7EN3 - chains A and B of the 6 polymer chains in the assembly; structure by X-ray diffraction, 2.64 A resolution.

# Chain A
Molecule: Tubulin alpha-1B chain
From: Sus scrofa
Reference sequence: Q2XVP4 (TBA1B_PIG); numbering as in UniProt (aligned over 1-451)
Sequence (451 residues; numbered 1 to 451; the number before each row is that of its first residue):
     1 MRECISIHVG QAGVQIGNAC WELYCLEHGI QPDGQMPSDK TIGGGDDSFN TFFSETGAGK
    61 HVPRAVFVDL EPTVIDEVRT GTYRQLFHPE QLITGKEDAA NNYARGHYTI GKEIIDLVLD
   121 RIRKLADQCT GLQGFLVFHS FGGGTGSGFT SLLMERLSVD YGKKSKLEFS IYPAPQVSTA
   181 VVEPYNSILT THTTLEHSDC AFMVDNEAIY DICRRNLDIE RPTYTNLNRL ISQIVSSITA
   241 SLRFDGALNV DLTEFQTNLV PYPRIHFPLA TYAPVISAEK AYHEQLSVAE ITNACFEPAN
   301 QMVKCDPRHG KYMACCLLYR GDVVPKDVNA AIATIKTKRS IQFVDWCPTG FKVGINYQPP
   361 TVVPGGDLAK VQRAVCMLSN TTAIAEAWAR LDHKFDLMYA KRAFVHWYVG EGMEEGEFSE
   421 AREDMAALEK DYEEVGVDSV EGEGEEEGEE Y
Disordered / not traced: 438-451
UniProt features mapped onto this chain:
  - motif: Met-1 to Cys-4 (MREC motif)
  - active site: Glu-254
  - binding site (GTP): Gly-10, Gln-11, Ala-12, Gln-15, Glu-71, Ala-99, Ser-140, Gly-143, Gly-144, Thr-145, Gly-146, Thr-179, Glu-183, Asn-206, Tyr-224, Asn-228, Leu-252
  - binding site (Mg(2+)): Glu-71
  - site: Tyr-451 (Involved in polymerization)
  - modified residue: Lys-40 (N6,N6,N6-trimethyllysine), Ser-48 (Phosphoserine), Ser-232 (Phosphoserine), Tyr-282 (3'-nitrotyrosine), Arg-339 (Omega-N-methylarginine), Ser-439 (Phosphoserine), Glu-443 (5-glutamyl polyglutamate), Glu-445 (5-glutamyl polyglutamate), Tyr-451 (3'-nitrotyrosine)
  - cross-link (Glycyl lysine isopeptide (Lys-Gly)): Lys-326 (interchain with G-Cter in ubiquitin), Lys-370 (interchain with G-Cter in ubiquitin)
Ion coordination: Ca2+: Asp-39, Thr-41, Gly-44, Glu-55
Small-molecule neighbours: GTP (guanosine-5'-triphosphate): Gly-10, Gln-11, Ala-12, Gln-15, Ile-16, Asp-69, Asp-98, Ala-99, Ala-100, Asn-101, Ser-140, Gly-142, Gly-143, Gly-144, Thr-145, Gly-146, Ile-171, Pro-173, Val-177, Ser-178, Thr-179, Glu-183, Asn-206, Tyr-224, Leu-227, Asn-228, Ile-231

# Chain B
Molecule: Tubulin beta-2B chain
From: Bos taurus
Reference sequence: Q6B856 (TBB2B_BOVIN); residues 1-445 here = UniProt positions 1-445
Sequence (445 residues; row label = number of the first residue in the row):
     1 MREIVHIQAG QCGNQIGAKF WEVISDEHGI DPTGSYHGDS DLQLERINVY YNEATGNKYV
    61 PRAILVDLEP GTMDSVRSGP FGQIFRPDNF VFGQSGAGNN WAKGHYTEGA ELVDSVLDVV
   121 RKESESCDCL QGFQLTHSLG GGTGSGMGTL LISKIREEYP DRIMNTFSVM PSPKVSDTVV
   181 EPYNATLSVH QLVENTDETY CIDNEALYDI CFRTLKLTTP TYGDLNHLVS ATMSGVTTCL
   241 RFPGQLNADL RKLAVNMVPF PRLHFFMPGF APLTSRGSQQ YRALTVPELT QQMFDSKNMM
   301 AACDPRHGRY LTVAAIFRGR MSMKEVDEQM LNVQNKNSSY FVEWIPNNVK TAVCDIPPRG
   361 LKMSATFIGN STAIQELFKR ISEQFTAMFR RKAFLHWYTG EGMDEMEFTE AESNMNDLVS
   421 EYQQYQDATA DEQGEFEEEE GEDEA
Disordered / not traced: 429-445
UniProt features mapped onto this chain:
  - motif: Met-1 to Ile-4 (MREI motif)
  - binding site (GTP): Gln-11, Glu-69, Ser-138, Gly-142, Thr-143, Gly-144, Asn-204, Asn-226
  - binding site (Mg(2+)): Glu-69
  - modified residue: Ser-40 (Phosphoserine), Thr-55 (Phosphothreonine), Lys-58 (N6-acetyllysine), Ser-172 (Phosphoserine), Thr-285 (Phosphothreonine), Thr-290 (Phosphothreonine), Arg-318 (Omega-N-methylarginine), Glu-438 (5-glutamyl polyglutamate)
  - cross-link (Glycyl lysine isopeptide (Lys-Gly)): Lys-58 (interchain with G-Cter in ubiquitin), Lys-324 (interchain with G-Cter in ubiquitin)
Ion coordination: Mg2+: Glu-69 (together with GDP)
Small-molecule neighbours:
  - GDP (guanosine-5'-diphosphate): Gly-10, Gln-11, Cys-12, Gln-15, Ile-16, Asp-67, Glu-69, Asn-99, Ser-138, Gly-140, Gly-141, Gly-142, Thr-143, Gly-144, Val-169, Pro-171, Val-175, Ser-176, Glu-181, Asn-204, Leu-207, Tyr-222, Leu-225, Asn-226
  - J6R ((2S,4R)-5-(4-fluorophenyl)-2-methyl-4-[[2-[(1R,3R)-4-methyl-3-[5-methylhexyl-[(2S,3S)-3-methyl-2-[[(2R)-1-methylpiperidin-2-yl]carbonylamino]pentanoyl]amino]-1-oxidanyl-pentyl]-1,3-thiazol-4-yl]carbonylamino]pentanoic acid): Gln-11, Gln-15, Pro-173, Lys-174, Val-175, Ser-176, Asp-177, Tyr-208, Pro-220, Thr-221, Tyr-222, Gly-223, Leu-225, Asn-226, Arg-276

# Chain A / chain B interface
Contacting residue pairs - 51 pairs, chain A then chain B:
  Gln-11(A) with Gln-245(B), hydrogen bond
  Lys-96(A) with Asp-128(B), salt bridge
  Glu-97(A) with Arg-2(B), salt bridge; Cys-129(B)
  Asp-98(A) with Lys-252(B), salt bridge
  Ala-100(A) with Arg-251(B); Lys-252(B); Val-255(B)
  Asn-101(A) with Lys-252(B)
  Arg-105(A) with Arg-251(B)
  Pro-175(A) with Asn-347(B)
  Ser-178(A) with Lys-350(B), hydrogen bond
  Thr-179(A) with Gln-245(B); Leu-246(B); Asn-256(B), hydrogen bond (backbone-side chain)
  Ala-180(A) with Asn-256(B); Lys-350(B)
  Val-181(A) with Asn-256(B), hydrogen bond (backbone-side chain); Ile-345(B), hydrophobic; Lys-350(B)
  Val-182(A) with Val-255(B), hydrophobic
  Tyr-210(A) with Asp-327(B)
  Arg-221(A) with Met-323(B); Lys-324(B); Asp-327(B), salt bridge
  Tyr-224(A) with Gln-245(B)
  Lys-394(A) with Pro-346(B); Asn-347(B), hydrogen bond
  Leu-397(A) with Glu-343(B); Trp-344(B)
  Met-398(A) with Trp-344(B), hydrogen bond (backbone-backbone); Pro-346(B)
  Lys-401(A) with Phe-260(B); Trp-344(B); Ala-428(B)
  Arg-402(A) with Phe-260(B)
  Ala-403(A) with Pro-259(B); Phe-260(B), hydrophobic
  Phe-404(A) with Val-255(B); Asn-256(B); Val-258(B); Pro-259(B), hydrogen bond (backbone-backbone); Thr-312(B); Ile-345(B), hydrophobic
  His-406(A) with Val-258(B), hydrogen bond (side chain-backbone); Pro-259(B), hydrogen bond (side chain-backbone); Phe-260(B); Pro-261(B)
  Trp-407(A) with Ala-254(B); Val-255(B); Val-258(B), hydrogen bond (side chain-backbone)
Also at the interface, not in a pair above, chain A (26 interface residues in all): Glu-220
Also at the interface, not in a pair above, chain B (28 interface residues in all): Asp-249, Ser-322, Asn-348

# In short
26 residues of chain A and 28 residues of chain B are in contact; the contacts include 10 hydrogen bonds and 4
salt bridges. Polar pairs include Lys-96(A)/Asp-128(B), Glu-97(A)/Arg-2(B) and Asp-98(A)/Lys-252(B). Ligands
of chain A: GTP. Bound to chain B: GDP and compound J6R.
Chain A is Tubulin alpha-1B chain (Sus scrofa) and chain B is Tubulin beta-2B chain (Bos taurus); the
structure, Crystal structure of tubulin in complex with Tubulysin analogue TGL, was determined by X-ray
diffraction.
